PDB entry 9GCT | electron microscopy, 3.70 A resolution | chains e and f of the 30 polymer chains in the assembly

== Chain e (and f) ==
Molecule: Polarity suppression protein
Source organism: Enterobacteria phage P4
Notes: chain f of this document is another copy of the same molecule, construct and numbering; everything in this record applies to it too
UniProt: P05460 (VPSU_BPP4); numbering as in UniProt (aligned over 1-190)
Sequence (190 residues; each row starts with the number of its first residue):
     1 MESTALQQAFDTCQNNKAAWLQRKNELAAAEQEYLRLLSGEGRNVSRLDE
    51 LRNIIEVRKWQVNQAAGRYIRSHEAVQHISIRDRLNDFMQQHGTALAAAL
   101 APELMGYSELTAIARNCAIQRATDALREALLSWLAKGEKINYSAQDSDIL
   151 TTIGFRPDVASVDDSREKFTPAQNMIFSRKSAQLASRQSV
Not modelled in the structure: 1-3

== Chain e / chain f interface ==
Pairs across the interface (70):
  Q77(e) - P102(f)  hydrogen bond (side chain-backbone)
  I81(e) - A99(f)
  I81(e) - L100(f)  hydrophobic
  I81(e) - P102(f)
  I81(e) - E103(f)
  I81(e) - A125(f)  hydrophobic
  L85(e) - A99(f)
  L85(e) - L100(f)  hydrophobic
  L85(e) - L126(f)  hydrophobic
  F88(e) - H92(f)
  F88(e) - A95(f)  hydrophobic
  F88(e) - L96(f)  hydrophobic
  M89(e) - A129(f)
  M89(e) - W133(f)  hydrophobic
  Q90(e) - K136(f)  hydrogen bond
  H92(e) - H92(f)  hydrogen bond
  G93(e) - W133(f)
  T94(e) - W133(f)
  T94(e) - I140(f)
  A95(e) - F88(f)  hydrophobic
  A97(e) - W133(f)
  A97(e) - I140(f)  hydrophobic
  A98(e) - I140(f)
  A98(e) - S143(f)
  A99(e) - R84(f)
  A99(e) - L85(f)
  L100(e) - L130(f)  hydrophobic
  A101(e) - N141(f)
  P102(e) - Q77(f)
  P102(e) - I81(f)  hydrophobic
  P102(e) - F155(f)
  P102(e) - R156(f)
  E103(e) - Q77(f)
  E103(e) - I81(f)
  E103(e) - R156(f)  salt bridge
  M105(e) - Y142(f)
  M105(e) - F155(f)  hydrophobic
  Y107(e) - L134(f)  hydrophobic
  I119(e) - R127(f)  hydrogen bond (backbone-side chain)
  R121(e) - R156(f)
  A122(e) - R127(f)
  T123(e) - R127(f)
  A125(e) - I81(f)  hydrophobic
  L126(e) - L126(f)  hydrophobic
  R127(e) - I119(f)  hydrogen bond (side chain-backbone)
  R127(e) - Q120(f)  hydrogen bond
  R127(e) - T123(f)  hydrogen bond
  A129(e) - M89(f)
  L130(e) - L126(f)  hydrophobic
  S132(e) - M89(f)  hydrogen bond
  W133(e) - M89(f)  hydrophobic
  W133(e) - G93(f)
  W133(e) - T94(f)
  L134(e) - L104(f)  hydrophobic
  L134(e) - Y107(f)
  L134(e) - I119(f)  hydrophobic
  K136(e) - M89(f)
  I140(e) - A97(f)
  I140(e) - M105(f)
  N141(e) - A98(f)
  N141(e) - A101(f)
  Y142(e) - A101(f)  hydrophobic
  Y142(e) - P102(f)  hydrophobic
  Y142(e) - M105(f)
  S143(e) - A98(f)
  L150(e) - P102(f)  hydrophobic
  F155(e) - P102(f)
  F155(e) - E103(f)
  F155(e) - M105(f)
  R156(e) - P102(f)  hydrogen bond (side chain-backbone)
Other interface residues (no listed pair), chain e (43 interface residues in all): R84, N86, L96, L104
Other interface residues (no listed pair), chain f (44 interface residues in all): S80, R121, L131, S132, E138, L150

== Overview ==
The interface between chain e and chain f involves 43 residues on one side and 44 on the other; the contacts
include 9 hydrogen bonds and 1 salt bridge. Polar pairs include E103(e)-R156(f), Q77(e)-P102(f) and
Q90(e)-K136(f).
Both chains are Polarity suppression protein (Enterobacteria phage P4). Entry 9GCT (Rho-ATP-Psu complex II
expanded) was determined by electron microscopy (same publication as 8PEU, 8PEW, 8PEX, 8PEY and 9GCS).
